PDB entry 5GP7 | X-ray diffraction, 1.50 A resolution | chains A and B

== Chain A ==
Molecule: Tankyrase-1
Source organism: Homo sapiens
Notes: EC 2.4.2.30
UniProt: O95271 (TNKS1_HUMAN); numbering as in UniProt (aligned over 799-957)
Amino-acid sequence (169 residues; row label = number of the first residue in the row):
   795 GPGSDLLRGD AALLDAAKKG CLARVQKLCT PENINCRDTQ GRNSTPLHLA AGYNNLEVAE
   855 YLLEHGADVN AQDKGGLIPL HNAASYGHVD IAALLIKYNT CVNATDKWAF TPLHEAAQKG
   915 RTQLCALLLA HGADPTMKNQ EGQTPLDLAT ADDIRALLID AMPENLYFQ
Unresolved in the structure: 958-963
Differences from the reference sequence: expression tag (795-798, 958-963)
Reported in the primary citation:
  - contacts within the chain: R836-D867 (salt bridge)

== Chain B ==
Molecule: Ubiquitin carboxyl-terminal hydrolase 25
Source organism: Homo sapiens
UniProt: Q9UHP3 (UBP25_HUMAN); residues 1046-1055 here = UniProt positions 1046-1055
Amino-acid sequence (10 residues; each row starts with the number of its first residue):
  1046 SLSRTPADGR
Reported in the primary citation:
  - mutagenesis - S1048A: unchanged binding to Tankyrase-1 (chain A)
  - mutagenesis - R1049A, G1054A: decreased localization to GFP-TNKS1
  - mutagenesis - R1049A: decreased growth
  - mutagenesis - R1049A, G1054A: decreased catalytic activity on TNKS1/2

== How chain A and chain B interact ==
Contacting residue pairs - 26 pairs, chain A then chain B:
  R836(A) - T1050(B)  hydrogen bond
  R836(A) - P1051(B)  hydrogen bond (side chain-backbone)
  R836(A) - D1053(B)
  S838(A) - D1053(B)  hydrogen bond
  L843(A) - D1053(B)
  G846(A) - D1053(B)
  G846(A) - G1054(B)
  G846(A) - R1055(B)  hydrogen bond (backbone-backbone)
  Y847(A) - G1054(B)
  Y847(A) - R1055(B)
  L871(A) - R1049(B)
  L871(A) - A1052(B)  hydrophobic
  N876(A) - A1052(B)
  N876(A) - D1053(B)  hydrogen bond (side chain-backbone)
  Y880(A) - A1052(B)  hydrogen bond (side chain-backbone)
  Y880(A) - D1053(B)
  Y880(A) - G1054(B)
  Y880(A) - R1055(B)
  H882(A) - R1055(B)  hydrogen bond (side chain-backbone)
  D900(A) - R1049(B)  salt bridge
  W902(A) - S1046(B)
  W902(A) - S1048(B)
  W902(A) - R1049(B)
  F904(A) - R1049(B)
  E909(A) - R1049(B)  salt bridge
  Q934(A) - S1046(B)
Also at the interface, not in a pair above, chain A (19 interface residues in all): H842, S879, Q912, K913, E935
Interface features reported in the paper:
  - residue pairs: R836(A)-T1050(B), S838(A)-D1053(B) (hydrogen bond), Y847(A)-G1054(B) (pi stacking), D867(A)-D1053(B) (water-mediated contact), N876(A)-D1053(B) (hydrogen bond), Y880(A)-G1054(B) (pi stacking), Y880(A)-A1052(B) (hydrogen bond), H882(A)-R1055(B) (hydrogen bond), D900(A)-R1049(B) (salt bridge), W902(A)-R1049(B), F904(A)-R1049(B) (cation-pi contact), E909(A)-R1049(B) (salt bridge), E909(A)-A1052(B) (water-mediated contact), P1051(B)-R836(A)
  - hot spots on chain B (mutagenesis) - R1049A, D1053A, G1054A: abolished binding to Tankyrase-1 (chain A)
  - hot spots on chain B (mutagenesis) - T1050A: decreased binding to Tankyrase-1 (chain A)

== Overview ==
The interface between chain A and chain B involves 19 residues on one side and 9 on the other, with 7 hydrogen
bonds and 2 salt bridges. Among the polar pairs are D900(A)-R1049(B), E909(A)-R1049(B) and R836(A)-T1050(B).
The paper describes contacts between R836(A) and T1050(B), W902(A) and R1049(B) and P1051(B) and R836(A);
hydrogen bonds between S838(A) and D1053(B), N876(A) and D1053(B) and Y880(A) and A1052(B) among others; pi
stacking between Y847(A) and G1054(B) and Y880(A) and G1054(B). From the paper: R1049A, D1053A and G1054A of
chain B abolish binding to Tankyrase-1 (chain A); contacts within the chain involving D867(A) and R836(A); 5
substitutions were tested in all.
Chain A is Tankyrase-1 and chain B is Ubiquitin carboxyl-terminal hydrolase 25, both from Homo sapiens; the
structure, Structural basis for the binding between Tankyrase-1 and USP25, was determined by X-ray
diffraction.
